PDB entry 4M12 | X-ray diffraction, 2.15 A resolution | chain A

# Chain A
Name: Tyrosine-protein kinase ITK/TSK
Organism: Homo sapiens
Notes: EC 2.7.10.2
Reference sequence: Q08881 (ITK_HUMAN); residues 354-620 here = UniProt positions 354-620
Amino-acid sequence (269 residues; numbered 352 to 620; the number before each row is that of its first residue):
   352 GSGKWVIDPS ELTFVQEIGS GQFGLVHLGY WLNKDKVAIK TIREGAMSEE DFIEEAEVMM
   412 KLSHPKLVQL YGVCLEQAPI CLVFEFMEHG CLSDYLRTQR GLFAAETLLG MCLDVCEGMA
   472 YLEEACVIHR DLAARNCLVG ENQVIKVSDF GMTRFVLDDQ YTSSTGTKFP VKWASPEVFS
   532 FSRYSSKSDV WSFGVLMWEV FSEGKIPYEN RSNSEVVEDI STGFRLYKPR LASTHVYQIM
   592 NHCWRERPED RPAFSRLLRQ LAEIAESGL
Disordered / not traced: 352-354, 619-620
Construct notes: expression tag (352-353); conflict Arg596 (Lys in Q08881)
Ligand contacts: 1YZ (4-(carbamoylamino)-1-(7-ethoxynaphthalen-1-yl)-1H-pyrazole-3-carboxamide): Trp356, Phe403, Glu406, Ala407, Met410, Met411, Leu413, Val419, Gln420, Leu421, Tyr422, Gly423, Val424, Phe435, Ser499, Asp500, Phe501, Gly502, Arg505, Phe506

# Summary
Bound to chain A: compound 1YZ.
Chain A is Tyrosine-protein kinase ITK/TSK (Homo sapiens); the structure, Crystal structure of ITK in complex
with compound 7 [4-(carbamoylamino)-1-(7-ethoxynaphthalen-1-yl)-1H-pyrazole-3-carboxamide], was determined by
X-ray diffraction, deposited together with 4M0Y, 4M0Z, 4M13, 4M14 and 4M15.
